Entry 8K0E (electron microscopy, 3.65 A resolution); this record covers chains A and B.

# Chain A
Name: Prolyl 3-hydroxylase 1
Source organism: Homo sapiens
Notes: EC 1.14.11.7
Reference sequence: Q32P28 (P3H1_HUMAN); numbering as in UniProt (aligned over 1-736)
Chain sequence (736 residues; numbered 1 to 736; the number before each row is that of its first residue):
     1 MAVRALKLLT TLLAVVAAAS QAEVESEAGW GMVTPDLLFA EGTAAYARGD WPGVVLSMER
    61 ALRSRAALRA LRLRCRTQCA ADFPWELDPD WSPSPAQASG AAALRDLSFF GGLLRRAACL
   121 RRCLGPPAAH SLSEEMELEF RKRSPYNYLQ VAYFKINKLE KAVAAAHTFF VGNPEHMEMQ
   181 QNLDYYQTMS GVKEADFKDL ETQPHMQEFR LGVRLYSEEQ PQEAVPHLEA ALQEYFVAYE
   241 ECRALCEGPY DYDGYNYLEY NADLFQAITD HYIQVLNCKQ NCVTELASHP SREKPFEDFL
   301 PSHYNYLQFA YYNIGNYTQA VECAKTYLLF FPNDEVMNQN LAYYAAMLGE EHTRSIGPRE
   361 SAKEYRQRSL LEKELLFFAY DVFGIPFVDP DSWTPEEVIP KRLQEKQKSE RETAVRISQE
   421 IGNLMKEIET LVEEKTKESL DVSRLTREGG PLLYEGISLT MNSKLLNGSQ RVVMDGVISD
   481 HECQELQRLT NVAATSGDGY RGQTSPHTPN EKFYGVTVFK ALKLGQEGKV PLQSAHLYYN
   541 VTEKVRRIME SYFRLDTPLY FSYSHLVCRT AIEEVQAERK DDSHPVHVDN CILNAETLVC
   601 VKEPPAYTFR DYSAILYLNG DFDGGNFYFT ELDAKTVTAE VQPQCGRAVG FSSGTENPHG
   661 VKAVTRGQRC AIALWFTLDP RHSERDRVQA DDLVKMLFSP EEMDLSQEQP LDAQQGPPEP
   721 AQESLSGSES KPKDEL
Disordered / not traced: 1-30, 429-439, 495-513, 707-736
Disulfide bonds: C75-C123, C242-C282
Covalent attachments: N-acetylglucosamine (NAG) linked to N316, N540
Metal / ion sites: Fe ion near H659 (its only coordinating residue here)
Swiss-Prot annotation at these positions:
  - motif: K733 to L736 (Prevents secretion from ER)
  - active site: R669
  - binding site (Fe cation): H587, D589, H659
  - glycosylation (N-linked (GlcNAc...) asparagine): N316, N467, N540

# Chain B
Name: Cartilage-associated protein
Source organism: Homo sapiens
Reference sequence: O75718 (CRTAP_HUMAN); residues 1-401 here = UniProt positions 1-401
Chain sequence (442 residues; numbered 1 to 442; the number before each row is that of its first residue):
     1 MEPGRRGAAA LLALLCVACA LRAGRAQYER YSFRSFPRDE LMPLESAYRH ALDKYSGEHW
    61 AESVGYLEIS LRLHRLLRDS EAFCHRNCSA APQPEPAAGL ASYPELRLFG GLLRRAHCLK
   121 RCKQGLPAFR QSQPSREVLA DFQRREPYKF LQFAYFKANN LPKAIAAAHT FLLKHPDDEM
   181 MKRNMAYYKS LPGAEDYIKD LETKSYESLF IRAVRAYNGE NWRTSITDME LALPDFFKAF
   241 YECLAACEGS REIKDFKDFY LSIADHYVEV LECKIQCEEN LTPVIGGYPV EKFVATMYHY
   301 LQFAYYKLND LKNAAPCAVS YLLFDQNDKV MQQNLVYYQY HRDTWGLSDE HFQPRPEAVQ
   361 FFNVTTLQKE LYDFAKENIM DDDEGEVVEY VDDLLELEET SAAALEVLFQ GPSAWSHPQF
   421 EKGGGSGGGS GGSAWSHPQF EK
Disordered / not traced: 1-26, 389-442
Sequence notes: expression tag (402-442)
Covalent attachments: N-acetylglucosamine (NAG) linked to N87, N363
Swiss-Prot annotation at these positions:
  - glycosylation (N-linked (GlcNAc...) asparagine): N87, N363
From the paper describing this entry:
  - disease-associated variants - L67P, L151P, K157E, G219S: decreased binding to collagen

# Chain A / chain B interface
Contacting residue pairs - 71 pairs, chain A then chain B:
  R76(A) with D258(B), salt bridge
  W85(A) with P104(B); E105(B); L108(B), hydrophobic
  E86(A) with L108(B)
  L87(A) with R107(B)
  P89(A) with R107(B)
  W91(A) with Q93(B), hydrogen bond (backbone-side chain)
  Q97(A) with E357(B)
  G100(A) with Y241(B); Q360(B)
  A101(A) with Q360(B)
  A103(A) with V364(B), hydrophobic
  L104(A) with Q360(B); V364(B), hydrophobic
  R105(A) with R115(B)
  D106(A) with R115(B), salt bridge
  L107(A) with Y267(B); V364(B); L367(B), hydrophobic; Q368(B)
  F110(A) with Y267(B), hydrophobic
  G111(A) with L371(B)
  L113(A) with Y260(B), hydrophobic
  L114(A) with A264(B), hydrophobic; A375(B), hydrophobic
  R116(A) with Y260(B), hydrogen bond
  A117(A) with L261(B); A264(B), hydrophobic
  A118(A) with F374(B), hydrophobic; I379(B), hydrophobic
  R121(A) with L261(B); I379(B), hydrogen bond (side chain-backbone); D381(B), salt bridge
  P249(A) with K257(B)
  Y252(A) with I253(B); F256(B), hydrophobic
  A262(A) with S250(B)
  D263(A) with E248(B); G249(B)
  L264(A) with I263(B), hydrophobic; H266(B)
  F265(A) with L112(B), hydrophobic; R115(B); A116(B); E248(B)
  I268(A) with F109(B), hydrophobic; L112(B), hydrophobic; I263(B), hydrophobic
  T269(A) with L112(B); L113(B); A116(B)
  H271(A) with F259(B)
  Y272(A) with L106(B); F109(B), hydrophobic
  E364(A) with Y103(B), hydrogen bond
  L371(A) with L100(B), hydrophobic
  L375(A) with L113(B), hydrophobic
  F378(A) with L113(B), hydrophobic
  V382(A) with H117(B)
  Q526(A) with R130(B); Q131(B), hydrogen bond (side chain-backbone); S132(B)
  D692(A) with Q124(B), hydrogen bond
  M696(A) with Q124(B)
  P700(A) with R130(B)
  E701(A) with R130(B)
  M703(A) with G125(B)
  L705(A) with F33(B); R34(B); L126(B), hydrophobic
Other interface residues (no listed pair), chain A (62 interface residues in all): P93, A98, S99, A102, F109, R115, L120, L124, E247, G248, Y250, Y257, Y260, I273, Q367, F383, E527, S706
Other interface residues (no listed pair), chain B (59 interface residues in all): P43, R49, S89, A90, A101, G110, R114, K120, F129, R251, N363, N378
Interface features reported in the paper:
  - pairs named by the authors: D106(A)-R115(B)
  - hot spots on chain A (mutagenesis) - R76A, R76D, D106A, D106R, R121A, R121D, D263A, D263K: decreased binding to Cartilage-associated protein (chain B)

# In short
Chain A and chain B form an interface of 62 and 59 residues respectively, with 6 hydrogen bonds and 3 salt
bridges. Among the polar pairs are R76(A)-D258(B), D106(A)-R115(B) and R121(A)-D381(B). The paper describes a
contact between D106(A) and R115(B). The paper reports that R76A, R76D and D106A of chain A, among others,
reduce binding to Cartilage-associated protein (chain B); L67P, L151P and K157E of chain B, among others,
reduce binding to collagen; 12 substitutions were tested in all.
Here chain A is Prolyl 3-hydroxylase 1 and chain B is Cartilage-associated protein, both from Homo sapiens.
Entry 8K0E (Human collagen prolyl processing enzyme complex, P3H1/CRTAP heterodimer) was determined by
electron microscopy.
